7YPW - chains A and R; structure by electron microscopy, 3.04 A resolution.

# Chain A
Molecule: Nucleoprotein
From: Lloviu cuevavirus
UniProt: G8EFI1 (G8EFI1_LLOVA); residue numbers follow UniProt; this construct covers 1-749
Sequence (749 residues; numbered 1 to 749; the number before each row is that of its first residue):
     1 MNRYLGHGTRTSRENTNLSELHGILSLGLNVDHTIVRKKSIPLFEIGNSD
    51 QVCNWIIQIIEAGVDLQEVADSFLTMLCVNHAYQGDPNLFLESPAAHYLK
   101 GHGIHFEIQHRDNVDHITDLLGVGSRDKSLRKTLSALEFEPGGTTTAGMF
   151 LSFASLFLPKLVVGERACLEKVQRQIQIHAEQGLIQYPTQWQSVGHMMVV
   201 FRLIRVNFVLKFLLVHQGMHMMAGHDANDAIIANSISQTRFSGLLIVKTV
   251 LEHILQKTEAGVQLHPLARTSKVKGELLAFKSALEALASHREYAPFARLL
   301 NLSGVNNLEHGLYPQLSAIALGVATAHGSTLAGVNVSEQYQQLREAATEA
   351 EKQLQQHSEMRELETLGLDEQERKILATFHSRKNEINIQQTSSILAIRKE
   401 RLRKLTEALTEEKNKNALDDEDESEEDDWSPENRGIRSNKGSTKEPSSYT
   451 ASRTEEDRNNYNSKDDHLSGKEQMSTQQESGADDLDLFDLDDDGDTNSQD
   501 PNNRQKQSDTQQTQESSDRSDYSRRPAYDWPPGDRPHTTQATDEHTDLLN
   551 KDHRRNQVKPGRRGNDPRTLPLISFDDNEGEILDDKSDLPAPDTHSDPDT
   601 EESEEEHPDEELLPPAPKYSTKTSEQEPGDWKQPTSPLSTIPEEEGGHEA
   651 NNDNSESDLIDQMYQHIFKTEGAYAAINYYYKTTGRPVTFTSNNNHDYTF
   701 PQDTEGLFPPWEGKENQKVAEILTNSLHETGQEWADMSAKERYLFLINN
Disordered / not traced: 1-19, 408-749
Differences from the reference sequence: conflict Glu68 (Asp in G8EFI1), Gly142 (Asp in G8EFI1), Thr144 (Ser in G8EFI1), Thr410 (Asn in G8EFI1), Pro446 (Ser in G8EFI1), Ser620 (Asn in G8EFI1), Lys669 (Glu in G8EFI1), Thr704 (Ile in G8EFI1)
From the paper describing this entry:
  - binding site for the 6-nt RNA strand (chain R): Lys160, Lys171, Arg174, Lys248, Arg298

# Chain R
Molecule: 6-nt RNA strand
Sequence (6 nucleotides; numbered 1 to 6; the number before each row is that of its first residue):
     1 UUUUUU

# How chain A and chain R interact
Pairs across the interface - 25 pairs, chain A then chain R:
  Lys160(A) with U4(R), salt bridge to the phosphate; U5(R), salt bridge to the phosphate
  Val162(A) with U2(R), hydrogen bond to the sugar
  Val163(A) with U2(R), base contact; U4(R), phosphate contact
  Lys171(A) with U6(R), hydrogen bond to the base
  Gln238(A) with U6(R), base contact
  Gly243(A) with U2(R), phosphate contact; U3(R), phosphate contact
  Leu245(A) with U3(R), hydrogen bond to the phosphate; U4(R), base contact
  Lys248(A) with U4(R), base contact
  Arg298(A) with U1(R), sugar contact
  Glu309(A) with U1(R), phosphate contact; U2(R), phosphate contact
  His310(A) with U2(R), hydrogen bond to the phosphate; U3(R), salt bridge to the phosphate
  Thr330(A) with U4(R), hydrogen bond to the sugar; U5(R), sugar contact
  Leu331(A) with U4(R), base contact
  Gly333(A) with U4(R), sugar contact
  Val334(A) with U4(R), sugar contact
  Asn335(A) with U3(R), hydrogen bond to the sugar
  Val336(A) with U3(R), base contact
  Ser337(A) with U3(R), base contact
Also at the interface, not in a pair above, chain A (21 interface residues in all): Pro159, Arg174, Leu244

# Summary
21 residues of chain A and 6 residues of chain R are in contact, with 6 hydrogen bonds and 3 salt bridges.
Among the polar pairs are Lys171(A)-U6(R), Val162(A)-U2(R) and Thr330(A)-U4(R). From the paper: a binding site
for the 6-nt RNA strand (chain R) at Lys160(A), Lys171(A) and Arg174(A) among others.
Chain A is Nucleoprotein (Lloviu cuevavirus) and chain R is a 6-nt RNA strand; the structure, Lloviu
cuevavirus nucleoprotein-RNA complex, was determined by electron microscopy, deposited together with 7YR8.
